PDB entry 7FDO | X-ray diffraction, 1.75 A resolution | chains A and B

# Chain A
Molecule: Transcription factor EGL1
Organism: Arabidopsis thaliana
Reference sequence: Q9CAD0 (EGL1_ARATH); residues 8-205 here = UniProt positions 8-205
Chain sequence (198 residues; numbered 8 to 205; the number before each row is that of its first residue):
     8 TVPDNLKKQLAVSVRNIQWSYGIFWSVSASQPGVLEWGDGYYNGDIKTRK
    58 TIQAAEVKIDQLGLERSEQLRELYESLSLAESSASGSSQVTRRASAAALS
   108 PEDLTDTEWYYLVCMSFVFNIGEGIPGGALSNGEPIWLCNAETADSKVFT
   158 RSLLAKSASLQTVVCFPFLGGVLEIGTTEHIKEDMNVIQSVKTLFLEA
Not modelled in the structure: 8, 55-63, 87-104, 205
Cystine bridges: Cys146 forms a disulfide with the same residue of a neighbouring copy of this chain

# Chain B
Molecule: Transcription factor CPC
Organism: Arabidopsis thaliana
Reference sequence: O22059 (CPC_ARATH); numbering as in UniProt (aligned over 36-94)
Chain sequence (59 residues; numbered 36 to 94; the number before each row is that of its first residue):
    36 VKMSEEEEDLISRMYKLVGDRWELIAGRIPGRTPEEIERYWLMKHGVVFA
    86 NRRRDFFRK
Not modelled in the structure: 81-94
Curated features (UniProtKB/Swiss-Prot):
  - region: Trp76 to Lys79 (S2, required for cell-to-cell movements and nuclear localization)
  - mutagenesis: Trp76 (W76A: Loss of cell-to-cell movement and of nuclear localization), Met78 (M78A: Loss of cell-to-cell movement)

# Interface between chain A and chain B
Residue-residue contacts - 26 pairs, chain A then chain B:
  Tyr81(A) - Leu52(B)  hydrophobic
  Leu84(A) - Leu52(B)
  Leu84(A) - Arg56(B)
  Pro108(A) - Arg56(B)
  Pro108(A) - Leu59(B)  hydrophobic
  Glu109(A) - Arg56(B)  salt bridge
  Glu109(A) - Leu59(B)
  Asp113(A) - Arg63(B)  salt bridge
  Trp116(A) - Met49(B)  hydrophobic
  Trp116(A) - Val53(B)  hydrophobic
  Trp116(A) - Arg63(B)
  Leu119(A) - Leu52(B)  hydrophobic
  Val120(A) - Arg48(B)
  Val120(A) - Met49(B)  hydrophobic
  Ser123(A) - Arg48(B)  hydrogen bond
  Phe124(A) - Arg48(B)
  Ser153(A) - Glu41(B)  hydrogen bond
  Leu160(A) - Glu42(B)
  Leu160(A) - Arg63(B)
  Leu160(A) - Pro65(B)
  Leu161(A) - Leu45(B)
  Leu161(A) - Arg63(B)
  Lys163(A) - Pro65(B)
  Ser164(A) - Gly62(B)
  Ser164(A) - Arg63(B)
  Ser164(A) - Pro65(B)
Interface residues without a listed pair, chain A (16 interface residues in all): Ser85
Interface residues without a listed pair, chain B (13 interface residues in all): Lys51

# In short
Chain A and chain B form an interface of 16 and 13 residues respectively, with 2 hydrogen bonds and 2 salt
bridges. Polar contacts include Glu109(A)-Arg56(B), Asp113(A)-Arg63(B) and Ser123(A)-Arg48(B). Curated
annotation (UniProt) lists 2 mutagenesis sites on chain B.
Here chain A is Transcription factor EGL1 and chain B is Transcription factor CPC, both from Arabidopsis
thaliana. Entry 7FDO (Crystal structure of transcription factor CPC in complex with EGL3) was determined by
X-ray diffraction (same publication as 7FDL, 7FDM and 7FDN).
